Entry 7T2B (X-ray diffraction, 2.80 A resolution); this record covers chains D and E of the 5 polymer chains in the assembly.

== Chain D ==
Molecule: T cell receptor, 5F, alpha chain
From: Homo sapiens
UniProt: P01848 (TRAC_HUMAN); residues 130-222 here correspond to UniProt positions 1-93 (UniProt number = residue number - 129)
Sequence (207 residues; each row starts with the number of its first residue; note: 15 numbers in that range are skipped by the numbering (no residue carries them; nothing is unmodelled there)):
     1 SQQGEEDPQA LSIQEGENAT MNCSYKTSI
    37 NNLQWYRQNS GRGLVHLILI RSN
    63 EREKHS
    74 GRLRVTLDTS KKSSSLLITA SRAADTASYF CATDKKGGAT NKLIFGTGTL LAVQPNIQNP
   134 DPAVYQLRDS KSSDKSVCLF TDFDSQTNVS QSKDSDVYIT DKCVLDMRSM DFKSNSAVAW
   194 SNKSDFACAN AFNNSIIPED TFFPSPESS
Unresolved in the structure: 1-8, 220-222
Sequence notes: engineered mutation Cys176 (Thr47 in P01848)
Curated features (UniProtKB/Swiss-Prot):
  - glycosylation (N-linked (GlcNAc...) asparagine): Asn161, Asn195, Asn206
Disulfide bonds: Cys23-Cys104, Cys151-Cys201

== Chain E ==
Molecule: T cell receptor, 5F, beta chain
From: Homo sapiens
UniProt: P01850 (TRBC1_HUMAN); residues 129-257 here correspond to UniProt positions 1-129 (UniProt number = residue number - 128)
Sequence (241 residues; row label = number of the first residue in the row; note: 16 numbers in that range are skipped by the numbering (no residue carries them; nothing is unmodelled there)):
     1 NAGVTQTPKF RVLKTGQSMT LLCAQDMNH
    37 EYMYWYRQDP GMGLRLIHYS VG
    63 EGTTAKGEVP
    74 DGYNVSRL
    83 KKQNFLLGLE SAAPSQTSVY FCASSQ
   112 GGGEQYFGPG TRLTVTEDLN KVFPPEVAVF EPSEAEISHT QKATLVCLAT GFFPDHVELS
   172 WWVNGKEVHS GVCTDPQPLK EQPALNDSRY CLSSRLRVSA TFWQNPRNHF RCQVQFYGLS
   232 ENDEWTQDRA KPVTQIVSAE AWGRAD
Unresolved in the structure: 1-2
Sequence notes: engineered mutation Cys184 (Ser56 in P01850)
Curated features (UniProtKB/Swiss-Prot):
  - glycosylation: Asn197 (N-linked (GlcNAc...) asparagine)
Disulfide bonds: Cys23-Cys104, Cys158-Cys223

== Interface between chain D and chain E ==
Pairs across the interface (93; chain D residue first):
  Asn38(D) - Gly113(E)
  Gln40(D) - Gly113(E)  hydrogen bond (side chain-backbone)
  Gln40(D) - Gly114(E)  hydrogen bond (side chain-backbone)
  Gln40(D) - Glu115(E)
  Tyr42(D) - Gly114(E)
  Tyr42(D) - Glu115(E)
  Tyr42(D) - Gln116(E)  hydrogen bond (side chain-backbone)
  Gln44(D) - Gln44(E)  hydrogen bond
  Gln44(D) - Phe103(E)
  Arg48(D) - Phe103(E)
  Arg48(D) - Pro120(E)
  Gly49(D) - Phe103(E)
  Gly49(D) - Gly119(E)
  Gly49(D) - Pro120(E)
  Leu50(D) - Leu50(E)  hydrophobic
  Leu50(D) - Phe118(E)
  His52(D) - Glu115(E)
  Leu55(D) - Gly113(E)
  Leu55(D) - Gly114(E)
  Phe103(D) - Gln44(E)
  Ala112(D) - Tyr55(E)
  Thr113(D) - Gly113(E)
  Asn114(D) - Tyr38(E)
  Asn114(D) - Tyr40(E)  hydrogen bond (backbone-side chain)
  Asn114(D) - Val57(E)
  Asn114(D) - Gly112(E)
  Asn114(D) - Gly113(E)
  Asn114(D) - Gln116(E)
  Lys115(D) - Tyr55(E)
  Leu116(D) - Gln116(E)
  Phe118(D) - Tyr42(E)
  Phe118(D) - Leu50(E)
  Phe118(D) - Phe118(E)  hydrophobic
  Asp134(D) - His150(E)  salt bridge
  Asp134(D) - Thr151(E)
  Tyr138(D) - Ser144(E)
  Tyr138(D) - Ala146(E)
  Tyr138(D) - Glu147(E)
  Tyr138(D) - His150(E)
  Tyr138(D) - Thr151(E)
  Gln139(D) - Ser144(E)  hydrogen bond (backbone-side chain)
  Leu140(D) - Phe141(E)
  Leu140(D) - Glu142(E)
  Leu140(D) - Ser144(E)
  Leu140(D) - Thr155(E)
  Leu140(D) - Val157(E)  hydrophobic
  Arg141(D) - Phe141(E)
  Arg141(D) - Glu142(E)  salt bridge
  Arg141(D) - Arg255(E)
  Ser143(D) - Val140(E)  hydrogen bond (side chain-backbone)
  Ser143(D) - Phe141(E)
  Ser146(D) - Ala139(E)
  Ser146(D) - Phe141(E)
  Lys148(D) - Phe141(E)
  Lys148(D) - Thr161(E)
  Val150(D) - Phe141(E)  hydrophobic
  Val150(D) - Val157(E)  hydrophobic
  Val150(D) - Leu159(E)  hydrophobic
  Leu152(D) - Thr155(E)
  Thr154(D) - Arg208(E)
  Asp155(D) - Thr151(E)
  Asp155(D) - Arg208(E)  salt bridge
  Tyr171(D) - Glu192(E)  hydrogen bond (side chain-backbone)
  Thr173(D) - Asp186(E)
  Thr173(D) - Leu190(E)
  Thr173(D) - Ser204(E)
  Thr173(D) - Arg206(E)  hydrogen bond
  Asp174(D) - Arg206(E)
  Cys176(D) - Cys184(E)  disulfide
  Cys176(D) - Thr185(E)
  Val177(D) - Cys184(E)  hydrogen bond (backbone-side chain)
  Leu178(D) - Gly182(E)
  Leu178(D) - Val183(E)
  Leu178(D) - Cys184(E)  hydrophobic
  Leu178(D) - Arg208(E)
  Asp179(D) - Ser181(E)  hydrogen bond (backbone-side chain)
  Asp179(D) - Gly182(E)  hydrogen bond (backbone-backbone)
  Met180(D) - Ser181(E)
  Met180(D) - Arg208(E)
  Met180(D) - Val209(E)
  Arg181(D) - His180(E)
  Arg181(D) - Ser181(E)  hydrogen bond (backbone-side chain)
  Met183(D) - Ser210(E)
  Phe185(D) - Lys153(E)
  Phe185(D) - Arg208(E)
  Ser187(D) - Arg208(E)  hydrogen bond
  Ser189(D) - Arg206(E)  hydrogen bond
  Val191(D) - Val157(E)  hydrophobic
  Val191(D) - Arg206(E)
  Trp193(D) - Leu159(E)  hydrophobic
  Trp193(D) - Cys202(E)  hydrophobic
  Phe215(D) - His150(E)
  Pro217(D) - Ala146(E)  hydrophobic
Interface residues without a listed pair, chain D (51 interface residues in all): Gly47, Ile117, Asp142, Ser145, Ser182, Ala190
Interface residues without a listed pair, chain E (52 interface residues in all): Leu52, Lys68, Glu70, Val138, Pro143, Leu156
Cross-chain cystine bridges: Cys176(D)-Cys184(E)

== Overview ==
51 residues of chain D and 52 residues of chain E are in contact; the contacts include 1 disulfide bond, 15
hydrogen bonds and 3 salt bridges. Polar pairs include Asp134(D)-His150(E), Arg141(D)-Glu142(E) and
Asp155(D)-Arg208(E).
Here chain D is T cell receptor, 5F, alpha chain and chain E is T cell receptor, 5F, beta chain, both from
Homo sapiens. Entry 7T2B (Crystal structure of the 5F TCR in complex with HLA-DP4-Ply) was determined by X-ray
diffraction, deposited together with 7T2A, 7T2C and 7T2D.
